Entry 6EGF (X-ray diffraction, 2.61 A resolution); this record covers chain B.

[Chain B]
Name: Interleukin-1 receptor-associated kinase 4
Source organism: Homo sapiens
Notes: EC 2.7.11.1; fragment: Protein kinase domain residues 164-460
Reference sequence: Q9NWZ3 (IRAK4_HUMAN); residues 164-460 here = UniProt positions 164-460
Amino-acid sequence (302 residues; each row starts with the number of its first residue):
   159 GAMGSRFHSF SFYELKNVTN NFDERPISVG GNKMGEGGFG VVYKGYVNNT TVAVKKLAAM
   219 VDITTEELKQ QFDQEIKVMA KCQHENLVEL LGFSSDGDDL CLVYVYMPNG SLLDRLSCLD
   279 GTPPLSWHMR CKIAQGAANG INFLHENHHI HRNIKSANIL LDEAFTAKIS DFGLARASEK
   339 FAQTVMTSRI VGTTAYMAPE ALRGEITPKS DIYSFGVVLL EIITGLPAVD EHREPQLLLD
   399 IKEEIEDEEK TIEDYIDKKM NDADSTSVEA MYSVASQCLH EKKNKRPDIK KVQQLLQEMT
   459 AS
Disordered / not traced: 159-163, 339-350
Differences from the reference sequence: expression tag (159-163); conflict Asn311 (Asp in Q9NWZ3)
Bound ions: Mg2+: Asn316, Asp329 (together with AMP-PNP)
Small-molecule neighbours: AMP-PNP (ANP; phosphoaminophosphonic acid-adenylate ester): Met192, Gly193, Glu194, Gly195, Gly196, Gly198, Val200, Ala211, Lys213, Val246, Tyr262, Val263, Tyr264, Met265, Ser269, Asp272, Asn311, Lys313, Ala315, Asn316, Leu318, Asp329
UniProt features mapped onto this chain:
  - binding site (ATP): Met192 to Val200, Lys213, Lys313 to Asn316, Asp329
  - modified residue: Thr342 (Phosphothreonine), Thr345 (Phosphothreonine), Ser346 (Phosphoserine)
  - natural variant: Gly298 (G298D: In IMD67)
  - mutagenesis: Lys213 (K213A: Loss of kinase activity)
What the authors report for this chain:
  - conformationally variable residues (helix shift, loop rearrangement, side-chain flip): Glu233, Met237, Asp329, Phe330, Leu332 to Lys338
  - Mg2+ coordination: Asn316, Asp329
  - contacts within the chain: Leu302-Phe330, Met237-Phe330, Cys240-Phe330

[In short]
Chain B binds AMP-PNP. Asn316 and Asp329 coordinate Mg2+. From UniProt: 15 ATP-binding residues and one
mutagenesis site. From the paper: Mg2+ coordination by Asn316 and Asp329; conformational variability at
Glu233, Met237 and Asp329 among others.
Chain B is Interleukin-1 receptor-associated kinase 4 (Homo sapiens); the structure, Crystal structure of the
inactive unphosphorylated IRAK4 kinase domain bound to AMP-PNP, was determined by X-ray diffraction, deposited
together with 6EG9, 6EGA, 6EGD and 6EGE.
